PDB entry 2VFC | X-ray diffraction, 2.70 A resolution | chain A

[Chain A]
Molecule: Arylamine N-acetyltransferase
Organism: Mycobacterium marinum
Notes: EC 2.3.1.5
Sequence (280 residues; row label = number of the first residue in the row):
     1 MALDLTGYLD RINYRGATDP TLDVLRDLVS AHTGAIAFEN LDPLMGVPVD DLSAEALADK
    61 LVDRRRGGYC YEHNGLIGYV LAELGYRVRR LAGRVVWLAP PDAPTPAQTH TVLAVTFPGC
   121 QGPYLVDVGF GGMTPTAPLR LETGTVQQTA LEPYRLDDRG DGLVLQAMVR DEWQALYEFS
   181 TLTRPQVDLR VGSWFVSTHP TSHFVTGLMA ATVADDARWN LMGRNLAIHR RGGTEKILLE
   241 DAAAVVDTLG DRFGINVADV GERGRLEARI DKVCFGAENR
Not modelled in the structure: 1-3, 276-280
Ligand contacts: coenzyme A (COA): Phe38, Tyr69, Cys70, Val95, Trp97, Leu98, Thr109, His110, Gly129, Phe130, Gly131, Gly132, Met133, Glu152, Val169, Arg170, Phe204, Met209, Ala210, Ala211, Arg218, Asn220, Leu221, Met222, Ala227, His229, Gly232, Thr234, Lys236

[In short]
Ligands of chain A: coenzyme A.
Chain A is Arylamine N-acetyltransferase (Mycobacterium marinum); the structure, The structure of
Mycobacterium marinum arylamine N-acetyltransferase in complex with CoA, was determined by X-ray diffraction,
deposited together with 2VFB.
